3LQ4 - chains A and B; structure by X-ray diffraction, 1.98 A resolution.

[Chain A (and B)]
Molecule: Pyruvate dehydrogenase E1 component
Organism: Escherichia coli
Notes: EC 1.2.4.1; chain B of this document is another copy of the same molecule, construct and numbering; everything in this record applies to it too
UniProt: P0AFG9 (ODP1_ECO57); residues 1-886 here correspond to UniProt positions 2-887 (UniProt number = residue number + 1)
Sequence (886 residues; numbered 1 to 886; the number before each row is that of its first residue):
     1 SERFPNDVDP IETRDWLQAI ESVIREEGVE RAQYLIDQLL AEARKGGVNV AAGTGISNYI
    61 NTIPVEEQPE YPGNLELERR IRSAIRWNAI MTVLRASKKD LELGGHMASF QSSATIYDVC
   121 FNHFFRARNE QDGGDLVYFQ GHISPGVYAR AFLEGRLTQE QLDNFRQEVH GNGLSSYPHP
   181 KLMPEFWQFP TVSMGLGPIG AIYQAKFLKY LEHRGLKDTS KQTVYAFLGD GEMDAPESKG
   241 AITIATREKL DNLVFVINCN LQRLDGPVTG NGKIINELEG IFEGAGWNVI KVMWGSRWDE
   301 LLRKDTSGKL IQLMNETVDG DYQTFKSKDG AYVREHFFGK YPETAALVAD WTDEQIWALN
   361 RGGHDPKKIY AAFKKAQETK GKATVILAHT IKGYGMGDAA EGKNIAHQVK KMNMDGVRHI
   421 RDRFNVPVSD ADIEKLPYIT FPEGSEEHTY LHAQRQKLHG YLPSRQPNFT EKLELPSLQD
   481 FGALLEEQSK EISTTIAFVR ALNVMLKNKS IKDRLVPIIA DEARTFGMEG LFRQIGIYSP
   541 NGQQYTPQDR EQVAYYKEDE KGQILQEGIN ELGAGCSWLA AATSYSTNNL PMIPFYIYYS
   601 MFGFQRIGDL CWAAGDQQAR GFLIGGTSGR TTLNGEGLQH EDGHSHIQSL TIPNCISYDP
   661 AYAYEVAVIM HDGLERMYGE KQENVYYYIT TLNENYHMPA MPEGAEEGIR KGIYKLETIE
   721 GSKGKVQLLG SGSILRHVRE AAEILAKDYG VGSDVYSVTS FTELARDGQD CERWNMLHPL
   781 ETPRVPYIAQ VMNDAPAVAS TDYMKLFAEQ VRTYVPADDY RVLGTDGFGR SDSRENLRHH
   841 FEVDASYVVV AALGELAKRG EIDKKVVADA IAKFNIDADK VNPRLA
Not modelled in the structure: 1-55, 401-413, 541-557
Differences from the reference sequence: engineered mutation A235 (Glu236 in P0AFG9)
Bound ions: Mg2+: D230, N260, Q262 (together with thiamine diphosphate)
Residues lining bound ligands:
  - thiamine diphosphate (TPP), molecule 1: S109, Q140, H142, V192, S193, M194, G229, D230, G231, E232, N258, N260, Q262, R263, L264, K392
  - thiamine diphosphate (TPP), molecule 2: D521, E522, I569, E571, Y599, F602, R606, H640
Swiss-Prot annotation at these positions:
  - binding site (Mg(2+)): D230, N260, Q262
  - modified residue: K715 (N6-acetyllysine)
What the authors report for this chain:
  - conformationally variable residues (side-chain flip): H142
  - catalytic residues: E571 (proposed by the authors, not directly observed)
  - mutagenesis - E235A (Kd 133 mum), E237A (Kd 633 mum): decreased binding to thiamine diphosphate
  - mutagenesis - E235A: decreased catalytic activity on thiamine diphosphate
  - mutagenesis - E235A, E237A: unchanged binding to MAP
  - mutagenesis - R606A (16.0 +/- 1.1 mum): decreased binding to MAP
  - mutagenesis - E235A (7.53 +/- 0.25 mum), E237A (6.11 +/- 0.25 mum), R606A (9.71 +/- 0.37 mum): unchanged binding to ThTTDP

[Chain A / chain B interface]
Residue-residue contacts (239; chain A residue first):
  L101(A) - N634(B)  hydrogen bond (backbone-side chain)
  E102(A) - N634(B)  hydrogen bond (backbone-side chain)
  L103(A) - G635(B)
  L103(A) - D832(B)
  R166(A) - G635(B)  hydrogen bond (side chain-backbone)
  R166(A) - E636(B)  salt bridge
  R166(A) - S831(B)
  R166(A) - D832(B)  hydrogen bond (backbone-backbone)
  Q167(A) - S831(B)
  Q167(A) - D832(B)  hydrogen bond
  Q167(A) - N836(B)
  E168(A) - R830(B)
  E168(A) - S831(B)  hydrogen bond (backbone-backbone)
  E168(A) - D832(B)  hydrogen bond (backbone-side chain)
  V169(A) - D832(B)  hydrogen bond (backbone-side chain)
  V169(A) - L837(B)  hydrophobic
  V169(A) - H840(B)
  H170(A) - N836(B)
  S176(A) - G635(B)
  S176(A) - E636(B)  hydrogen bond (side chain-backbone)
  S176(A) - G637(B)
  S176(A) - S831(B)  hydrogen bond
  Y177(A) - E636(B)  hydrogen bond
  Y177(A) - H640(B)
  H179(A) - L638(B)
  H179(A) - Q639(B)
  K181(A) - L638(B)
  K181(A) - L885(B)
  K181(A) - A886(B)
  L182(A) - G829(B)
  L182(A) - R830(B)
  P190(A) - Q639(B)
  V192(A) - Q639(B)
  V192(A) - H640(B)
  S193(A) - F602(B)
  S193(A) - R606(B)  hydrogen bond
  S193(A) - Q639(B)
  M194(A) - I569(B)  hydrophobic
  M194(A) - R606(B)  hydrogen bond (backbone-side chain)
  I199(A) - P236(B)  hydrophobic
  G231(A) - I569(B)
  E232(A) - I569(B)
  D234(A) - R247(B)  salt bridge
  D234(A) - I569(B)
  D234(A) - N570(B)
  A235(A) - I569(B)  hydrogen bond (backbone-backbone)
  P236(A) - I199(B)  hydrophobic
  P236(A) - P236(B)
  P236(A) - G240(B)
  P236(A) - N570(B)
  E237(A) - R606(B)  salt bridge
  K239(A) - G240(B)
  K239(A) - T243(B)
  G240(A) - P236(B)
  G240(A) - G240(B)
  T243(A) - E277(B)  hydrogen bond
  T243(A) - I281(B)
  R247(A) - D234(B)  salt bridge
  R247(A) - T269(B)
  R247(A) - I274(B)
  R247(A) - E277(B)  salt bridge
  R263(A) - D521(B)  salt bridge
  R263(A) - Q566(B)
  L264(A) - D521(B)
  L264(A) - E522(B)
  D265(A) - D521(B)  hydrogen bond (backbone-side chain)
  D265(A) - E522(B)  hydrogen bond (side chain-backbone)
  D265(A) - A523(B)  hydrogen bond (side chain-backbone)
  D265(A) - R524(B)  salt bridge
  V268(A) - R247(B)
  T269(A) - R247(B)
  N271(A) - S539(B)
  I274(A) - R247(B)
  E277(A) - T243(B)  hydrogen bond
  E277(A) - R247(B)  salt bridge
  G280(A) - G284(B)
  I281(A) - T243(B)
  I281(A) - I281(B)  hydrophobic
  I281(A) - G284(B)
  G284(A) - G280(B)
  G284(A) - I281(B)
  D521(A) - R263(B)  salt bridge
  D521(A) - L264(B)  hydrogen bond (side chain-backbone)
  D521(A) - D265(B)  hydrogen bond (side chain-backbone)
  E522(A) - L264(B)
  R524(A) - D265(B)  salt bridge
  Q566(A) - R263(B)
  Q566(A) - D265(B)
  G568(A) - R263(B)
  I569(A) - M194(B)  hydrophobic
  I569(A) - G231(B)
  I569(A) - E232(B)
  I569(A) - D234(B)
  I569(A) - A235(B)  hydrogen bond (backbone-backbone)
  N570(A) - D234(B)  hydrogen bond (side chain-backbone)
  N570(A) - P236(B)
  M601(A) - W612(B)
  F602(A) - S193(B)
  Q605(A) - G608(B)
  Q605(A) - D609(B)  hydrogen bond
  Q605(A) - W612(B)
  R606(A) - S193(B)  hydrogen bond
  R606(A) - M194(B)  hydrogen bond (side chain-backbone)
  R606(A) - L196(B)
  R606(A) - E237(B)  salt bridge
  R606(A) - D609(B)  salt bridge
  G608(A) - Q605(B)
  D609(A) - Q605(B)  hydrogen bond (backbone-backbone)
  D609(A) - R606(B)  salt bridge
  W612(A) - M601(B)
  W612(A) - Q605(B)
  W612(A) - R630(B)
  W612(A) - L638(B)  hydrogen bond (side chain-backbone)
  W612(A) - H644(B)
  W612(A) - F828(B)  hydrophobic
  A613(A) - Q639(B)
  G615(A) - F828(B)
  D616(A) - L638(B)
  R630(A) - W612(B)
  N634(A) - L101(B)  hydrogen bond (side chain-backbone)
  N634(A) - E102(B)
  G635(A) - L103(B)
  G635(A) - R166(B)  hydrogen bond (backbone-side chain)
  G635(A) - S176(B)
  E636(A) - R166(B)  salt bridge
  E636(A) - S176(B)  hydrogen bond (backbone-side chain)
  E636(A) - Y177(B)  hydrogen bond
  L638(A) - H179(B)
  L638(A) - K181(B)
  L638(A) - W612(B)  hydrogen bond (backbone-side chain)
  L638(A) - D616(B)
  Q639(A) - H179(B)
  Q639(A) - P190(B)
  Q639(A) - T191(B)
  Q639(A) - V192(B)
  Q639(A) - S193(B)
  Q639(A) - W612(B)
  Q639(A) - A613(B)
  H640(A) - Y177(B)
  H640(A) - V192(B)
  H644(A) - W612(B)
  H644(A) - T651(B)
  I647(A) - I647(B)
  I647(A) - T651(B)
  L650(A) - M804(B)
  L650(A) - L806(B)  hydrophobic
  T651(A) - I647(B)
  T651(A) - M804(B)
  P653(A) - G827(B)
  P653(A) - F828(B)  hydrophobic
  P653(A) - R884(B)
  N654(A) - F828(B)
  R766(A) - R884(B)
  Q769(A) - K805(B)
  Q769(A) - E809(B)  hydrogen bond
  Q769(A) - D826(B)
  D770(A) - N882(B)  hydrogen bond
  D770(A) - R884(B)  salt bridge
  R773(A) - E842(B)  salt bridge
  R773(A) - K880(B)  hydrogen bond (side chain-backbone)
  R773(A) - V881(B)  hydrogen bond (side chain-backbone)
  R773(A) - N882(B)
  R773(A) - P883(B)
  M776(A) - R821(B)
  M776(A) - L823(B)  hydrophobic
  M776(A) - V850(B)
  M776(A) - A851(B)  hydrophobic
  L777(A) - I871(B)
  L777(A) - I876(B)  hydrophobic
  L777(A) - A878(B)
  H778(A) - A878(B)
  H778(A) - D879(B)  salt bridge
  P779(A) - K864(B)
  P779(A) - V867(B)  hydrophobic
  P779(A) - A868(B)
  P779(A) - I871(B)
  L780(A) - K864(B)
  L780(A) - K865(B)
  L780(A) - A868(B)  hydrophobic
  M804(A) - L650(B)
  M804(A) - T651(B)
  K805(A) - Q769(B)
  L806(A) - L650(B)  hydrophobic
  L806(A) - L806(B)  hydrophobic
  L806(A) - Q810(B)
  E809(A) - Q769(B)  hydrogen bond
  E809(A) - Q810(B)
  E809(A) - T813(B)
  E809(A) - Y814(B)  hydrogen bond
  Q810(A) - L806(B)
  R812(A) - R812(B)
  R812(A) - T813(B)
  Y814(A) - E809(B)  hydrogen bond
  R821(A) - M776(B)
  D826(A) - Q769(B)
  G827(A) - P653(B)
  F828(A) - K181(B)
  F828(A) - W612(B)  hydrophobic
  F828(A) - G615(B)
  F828(A) - P653(B)  hydrophobic
  F828(A) - N654(B)
  R830(A) - E168(B)
  R830(A) - L182(B)
  S831(A) - R166(B)
  S831(A) - Q167(B)
  S831(A) - E168(B)  hydrogen bond (backbone-side chain)
  S831(A) - S176(B)  hydrogen bond
  D832(A) - L103(B)
  D832(A) - R166(B)  hydrogen bond (backbone-backbone)
  D832(A) - Q167(B)  hydrogen bond
  D832(A) - E168(B)
  D832(A) - V169(B)
  S833(A) - L101(B)
  S833(A) - L103(B)
  R834(A) - E102(B)
  N836(A) - Q167(B)
  N836(A) - H170(B)
  L837(A) - V169(B)  hydrophobic
  E842(A) - R773(B)  salt bridge
  K864(A) - P779(B)
  K864(A) - L780(B)
  V867(A) - P779(B)  hydrophobic
  A868(A) - L780(B)  hydrophobic
  I871(A) - L777(B)
  I871(A) - P779(B)
  I876(A) - L777(B)  hydrophobic
  A878(A) - L777(B)
  A878(A) - H778(B)
  D879(A) - H778(B)  salt bridge
  K880(A) - R773(B)  hydrogen bond (backbone-side chain)
  V881(A) - R773(B)
  N882(A) - D770(B)  hydrogen bond
  N882(A) - R773(B)
  P883(A) - R773(B)
  R884(A) - P653(B)
  R884(A) - R766(B)
  R884(A) - D770(B)  salt bridge
  L885(A) - K181(B)
  A886(A) - K181(B)
Also at the interface, not in a pair above, chain A (128 interface residues in all): S175, T191, G195, L196, I244, A523, L572, G637, I652, T813, Y820, G829, H840, Y847, V850, A851, K865
Also at the interface, not in a pair above, chain B (132 interface residues in all): S175, G195, K239, I242, G266, V268, A285, E567, G568, L572, I652, E772, S833, R834, Y847

[Overview]
128 residues of chain A face 132 of chain B across their interface, with 46 hydrogen bonds and 20 salt
bridges. Polar pairs include R166(A)-E636(B), D234(A)-R247(B) and E237(A)-R606(B). Chain A binds thiamine
diphosphate. The paper reports the catalytic residue E571(A); E235A and E237A of chain A reduce binding to
thiamine diphosphate.
Both chains are Pyruvate dehydrogenase E1 component (Escherichia coli). Entry 3LQ4 (E. coli pyruvate
dehydrogenase complex E1 E235A mutant with high TDP concentration) was determined by X-ray diffraction (same
publication as 3LPL and 3LQ2).
